Entry 3PCN (X-ray diffraction, 2.40 A resolution); this record covers chains M and O of the 12 polymer chains in the assembly.

[Chain M (and O)]
Protein: Protocatechuate 3,4-dioxygenase
Organism: Pseudomonas putida
Notes: EC 1.13.11.3; chain O of this document is another copy of the same molecule, construct and numbering; everything in this record applies to it too
Reference sequence: P00437 (PCXB_PSEPU); residues 301-538 here correspond to UniProt positions 1-238 (UniProt number = residue number - 300)
Chain sequence (238 residues; row label = number of the first residue in the row):
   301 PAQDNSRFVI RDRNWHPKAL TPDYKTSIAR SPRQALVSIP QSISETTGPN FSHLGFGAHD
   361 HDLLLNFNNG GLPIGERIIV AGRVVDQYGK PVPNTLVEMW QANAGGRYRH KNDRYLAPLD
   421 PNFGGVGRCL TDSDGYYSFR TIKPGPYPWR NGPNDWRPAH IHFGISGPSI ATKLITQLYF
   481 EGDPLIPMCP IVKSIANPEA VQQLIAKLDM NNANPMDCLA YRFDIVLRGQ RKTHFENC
Unresolved in the structure: 368-370, 537-538
Covalent attachments: beta-mercaptoethanol (BME) linked to Cys429
Metal / ion sites: Fe ion: Tyr408, His460, His462 (together with 2-(3,4-dihydroxyphenyl)acetic acid)
Residues lining bound ligands:
  - 2-(3,4-dihydroxyphenyl)acetic acid (DHY): Tyr324, Tyr408, Tyr447, Trp449, Arg457, His460, His462, Gln477, Ile491
  - 2-(3,4-dihydroxyphenyl)acetic acid: Tyr324, Tyr408, Tyr447, Trp449, Arg457, His460, His462, Gln477, Ile491

[Chain M / chain O interface]
Contacting residue pairs (12; chain M residue first):
  Ile310(M) - Pro453(O)  hydrophobic
  Ile310(M) - Asn454(O)
  Asn314(M) - Asp323(O)  hydrogen bond
  Lys318(M) - Asp323(O)  salt bridge
  Arg333(M) - Ile328(O)
  Ala335(M) - Lys325(O)
  Ala335(M) - Ile328(O)  hydrophobic
  Leu336(M) - Lys325(O)  hydrogen bond (backbone-side chain)
  Ser338(M) - Lys325(O)  hydrogen bond
  Ser338(M) - Asn451(O)  hydrogen bond (side chain-backbone)
  Ser338(M) - Gly452(O)
  Ser338(M) - Pro453(O)
Interface residues without a listed pair, chain M (8 interface residues in all): Pro340
Interface residues without a listed pair, chain O (8 interface residues in all): Arg450

[Summary]
The chain M/chain O interface involves 8 residues from each chain; the contacts include 4 hydrogen bonds and 1
salt bridge. Polar contacts include Lys318(M)-Asp323(O), Asn314(M)-Asp323(O) and Leu336(M)-Lys325(O). Ligands
of chain M: 2-(3,4-dihydroxyphenyl)acetic acid. Tyr408(M), His460(M) and His462(M) coordinate a Fe ion ion.
Chain M and chain O are both Protocatechuate 3,4-dioxygenase (Pseudomonas putida); the structure, Structure of
protocatechuate 3,4-dioxygenase complexed with 3,4-dihydroxyphenylacetate, was determined by X-ray
diffraction.
